7JO9 - chains G and I of the 11 polymer chains in the assembly; structure by electron microscopy, 3.30 A resolution.

# Chain G
Name: Histone H2A type 1
Organism: Homo sapiens
UniProt: P0C0S8 (H2A1_HUMAN); residues 1-129 here correspond to UniProt positions 2-130 (UniProt number = residue number + 1)
Amino-acid sequence (129 residues; row label = number of the first residue in the row):
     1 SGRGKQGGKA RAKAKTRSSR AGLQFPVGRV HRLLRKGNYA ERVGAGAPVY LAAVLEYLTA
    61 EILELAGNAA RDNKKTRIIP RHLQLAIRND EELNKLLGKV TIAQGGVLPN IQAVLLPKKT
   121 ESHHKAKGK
Disordered / not traced: 1-9, 119-129
Swiss-Prot annotation at these positions:
  - modified residue: Ser1 (N-acetylserine), Arg3 (Citrulline), Lys5 (N6-(2-hydroxyisobutyryl)lysine), Lys9 (N6-(2-hydroxyisobutyryl)lysine), Lys13 (N6-(beta-hydroxybutyryl)lysine), Lys36 (N6-(2-hydroxyisobutyryl)lysine), Lys74 (N6-(2-hydroxyisobutyryl)lysine), Lys75 (N6-(2-hydroxyisobutyryl)lysine), Lys95 (N6-(2-hydroxyisobutyryl)lysine), Lys99 (N6-glutaryllysine), Gln104 (N5-methylglutamine), Lys118 (N6-(2-hydroxyisobutyryl)lysine), Lys119 (N6-crotonyllysine), Thr120 (Phosphothreonine), Lys125 (N6-crotonyllysine)
  - cross-link (Glycyl lysine isopeptide (Lys-Gly)): Lys13 (interchain with G-Cter in ubiquitin), Lys15 (interchain with G-Cter in ubiquitin), Lys119 (interchain with G-Cter in ubiquitin)

# Chain I
Molecule: 147-nt DNA strand
Organism: synthetic construct
Sequence (147 nucleotides; each row starts with the number of its first residue; numbers below 1 keep their minus sign (DA-73 is residue -73)):
   -73 ATCGGATGTA TATATCTGAC ACGTGCCTGG AGACTAGGGA GTAATCCCCT TGGCGGTTAA
   -13 AACGCGGGGG ACAGCGCGTA CGTGCGTTTA AGCGGTGCTA GAGCTGTCTA CGACCAATTG
    47 AGCGGCCTCG GCACCGGGAT TCTCGAT
Disordered / not traced: -73, 73

# Interface between chain G and chain I
Pairs across the interface (14; chain G residue first):
  Arg11(G) - DA43(I)  base contact
  Arg11(G) - DT44(I)  hydrogen bond to the sugar
  Arg29(G) - DC49(I)  salt bridge to the phosphate
  Arg42(G) - DG38(I)  sugar contact
  Arg42(G) - DA39(I)  phosphate contact
  Val43(G) - DG38(I)  sugar contact
  Val43(G) - DA39(I)  hydrogen bond to the phosphate
  Ala45(G) - DG38(I)  phosphate contact
  Lys75(G) - DC58(I)  phosphate contact
  Lys75(G) - DA59(I)  salt bridge to the phosphate
  Thr76(G) - DG57(I)  phosphate contact
  Thr76(G) - DC58(I)  hydrogen bond to the phosphate
  Arg77(G) - DG57(I)  sugar contact
  Arg77(G) - DC58(I)  phosphate contact
Interface residues without a listed pair, chain G (10 interface residues in all): Thr16, Gly44
Interface residues without a listed pair, chain I (10 interface residues in all): DA47, DG48

# Summary
The chain G/chain I interface involves 10 residues from each chain; the contacts include 3 hydrogen bonds and
2 salt bridges. Polar contacts include Arg11(G)-DT44(I), Val43(G)-DA39(I) and Thr76(G)-DC58(I).
Chain G is Histone H2A type 1 (Homo sapiens) and chain I is a 147-nt DNA strand (synthetic construct); the
structure, 1:1 cGAS-nucleosome complex, was determined by electron microscopy, deposited together with 7JOA.
